PDB entry 7EJ3 | X-ray diffraction, 1.60 A resolution | chains A and B

# Chain A (and B)
Protein: GTP cyclohydrolase II
From: Rhodococcus wratislaviensis
Notes: chain B of this document is another copy of the same molecule, construct and numbering; everything in this record applies to it too
UniProt: A0A3D9R4E8 (A0A3D9R4E8_9NOCA); residues 3-425 here correspond to UniProt positions 1-423 (UniProt number = residue number - 2)
Amino-acid sequence (423 residues; each row starts with the number of its first residue):
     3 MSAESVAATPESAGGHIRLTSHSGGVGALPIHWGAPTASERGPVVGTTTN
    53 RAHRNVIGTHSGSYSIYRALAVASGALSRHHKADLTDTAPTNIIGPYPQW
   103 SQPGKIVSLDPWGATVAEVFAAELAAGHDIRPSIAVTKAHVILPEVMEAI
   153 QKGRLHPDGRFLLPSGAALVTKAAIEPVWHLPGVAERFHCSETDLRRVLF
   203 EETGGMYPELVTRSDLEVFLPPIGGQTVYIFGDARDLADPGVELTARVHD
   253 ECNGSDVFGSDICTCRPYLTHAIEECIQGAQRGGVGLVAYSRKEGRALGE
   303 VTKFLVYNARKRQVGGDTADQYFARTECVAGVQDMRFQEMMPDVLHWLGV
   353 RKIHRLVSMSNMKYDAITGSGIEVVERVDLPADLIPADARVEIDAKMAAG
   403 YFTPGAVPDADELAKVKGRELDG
Disordered / not traced: 3-26, 424-425 (chain B: 3-23, 425)
Differences from the reference sequence: conflict Asp89 (Asn87 in A0A3D9R4E8), Gln104 (Glu102 in A0A3D9R4E8)
Metal / ion sites: Zn2+: Cys254, Cys265, Cys267
Ligand contacts: diphosphate (DPO): Arg249, Val250, Asp252, Tyr270, Arg338, Ser360, Met361, Ser362, Lys365, Lys398, Tyr403

# Chain A / chain B interface
Residue-residue contacts - 220 pairs, chain A then chain B:
  Thr50(A) - Glu203(B)
  Thr50(A) - Glu204(B)  hydrogen bond
  Arg56(A) - Gly206(B)
  Thr61(A) - Glu204(B)
  Thr61(A) - Thr205(B)
  Thr61(A) - Gly206(B)
  Ser63(A) - Leu300(B)
  Ser65(A) - Pro224(B)
  Ser65(A) - Ile225(B)
  Tyr66(A) - Arg294(B)  hydrogen bond (side chain-backbone)
  Tyr66(A) - Lys295(B)
  Tyr66(A) - Glu296(B)  hydrogen bond (side chain-backbone)
  Tyr66(A) - Ala299(B)
  Tyr66(A) - Gly301(B)
  Ser67(A) - Thr205(B)
  Ile68(A) - Trp181(B)  hydrophobic
  Ile68(A) - Thr205(B)
  Ile68(A) - Ile225(B)  hydrophobic
  Tyr69(A) - Ile225(B)
  Tyr69(A) - Lys295(B)
  Tyr69(A) - Ala299(B)  hydrophobic
  Tyr69(A) - Met337(B)
  Tyr69(A) - Phe339(B)
  Arg70(A) - Glu204(B)  salt bridge
  Arg70(A) - Met337(B)
  Ala71(A) - Val200(B)
  Ala71(A) - Leu201(B)  hydrophobic
  Ala71(A) - Glu204(B)
  Leu72(A) - Trp181(B)  hydrophobic
  Leu72(A) - Leu197(B)  hydrophobic
  Leu72(A) - Phe339(B)  hydrophobic
  Ala73(A) - Phe339(B)  hydrophobic
  Val74(A) - Val200(B)  hydrophobic
  Val74(A) - Glu204(B)
  Ala75(A) - Val200(B)
  Ser76(A) - Phe190(B)
  Ser76(A) - Phe339(B)
  Ala78(A) - Val334(B)
  Leu79(A) - Ala332(B)
  Leu79(A) - Gly333(B)
  Leu79(A) - Val334(B)  hydrophobic
  Leu79(A) - Met337(B)  hydrophobic
  Arg81(A) - Glu204(B)
  His83(A) - Cys330(B)
  His83(A) - Val331(B)
  His83(A) - Ala332(B)
  His83(A) - Gly333(B)  hydrogen bond (side chain-backbone)
  Ala85(A) - Val331(B)
  Asp86(A) - Cys330(B)  hydrogen bond (backbone-backbone)
  Asp86(A) - Val331(B)
  Thr88(A) - Ala311(B)
  Asp89(A) - Asn310(B)
  Asp89(A) - Ala311(B)  hydrogen bond (backbone-backbone)
  Asp89(A) - Arg314(B)  hydrogen bond (backbone-side chain)
  Asp89(A) - Gln315(B)
  Thr90(A) - Leu307(B)
  Thr90(A) - Asn310(B)  hydrogen bond (backbone-side chain)
  Thr90(A) - Arg314(B)
  Ala91(A) - Asn310(B)  hydrogen bond (backbone-side chain)
  Ala91(A) - Arg314(B)  hydrogen bond (backbone-side chain)
  Pro92(A) - Arg314(B)  hydrogen bond (backbone-side chain)
  Thr93(A) - Asn310(B)
  Thr93(A) - Arg314(B)
  Thr93(A) - Leu423(B)
  Arg133(A) - Thr304(B)
  Pro134(A) - Val303(B)
  Pro134(A) - Leu307(B)  hydrophobic
  Ser135(A) - Val303(B)
  Ala137(A) - Val303(B)
  Ala137(A) - Phe306(B)  hydrophobic
  Ala137(A) - Leu307(B)  hydrophobic
  Val138(A) - Asn310(B)  hydrogen bond (backbone-side chain)
  Thr139(A) - Phe306(B)
  Thr139(A) - Asn310(B)  hydrogen bond
  Lys140(A) - Asp424(B)  salt bridge
  His142(A) - Gly261(B)
  His142(A) - Ser262(B)
  His142(A) - Asp263(B)  hydrogen bond (backbone-backbone)
  His142(A) - Arg421(B)
  Val143(A) - Phe260(B)
  Val143(A) - Gly261(B)
  Ile144(A) - Phe260(B)
  Ile144(A) - Gly261(B)  hydrogen bond (backbone-backbone)
  Leu145(A) - Val259(B)
  Leu145(A) - Phe260(B)
  Pro146(A) - Pro146(B)  hydrophobic
  Pro146(A) - Glu147(B)
  Glu147(A) - Pro146(B)
  Lys174(A) - Phe306(B)
  Ala176(A) - Glu302(B)
  Ala176(A) - Val303(B)
  Ala176(A) - Phe306(B)  hydrophobic
  Glu178(A) - Val303(B)
  Trp181(A) - Ile68(B)  hydrophobic
  Trp181(A) - Leu72(B)  hydrophobic
  Phe190(A) - Leu72(B)  hydrophobic
  Phe190(A) - Ser76(B)
  Leu197(A) - Leu72(B)  hydrophobic
  Val200(A) - Ala71(B)
  Val200(A) - Val74(B)  hydrophobic
  Val200(A) - Ala75(B)
  Leu201(A) - Ala71(B)  hydrophobic
  Glu203(A) - Thr50(B)
  Glu204(A) - Thr50(B)  hydrogen bond
  Glu204(A) - Thr61(B)
  Glu204(A) - Arg70(B)  salt bridge
  Glu204(A) - Ala71(B)
  Glu204(A) - Val74(B)
  Glu204(A) - Arg81(B)
  Thr205(A) - Thr61(B)
  Thr205(A) - Ile68(B)
  Thr205(A) - Tyr209(B)  hydrogen bond (backbone-side chain)
  Gly206(A) - Arg56(B)
  Gly206(A) - Thr61(B)
  Gly206(A) - Tyr209(B)
  Gly206(A) - Glu211(B)
  Met208(A) - Met208(B)  hydrophobic
  Met208(A) - Tyr209(B)
  Tyr209(A) - Thr205(B)  hydrogen bond (side chain-backbone)
  Tyr209(A) - Gly206(B)
  Tyr209(A) - Gly207(B)
  Tyr209(A) - Met208(B)
  Pro210(A) - Pro210(B)
  Pro224(A) - Ser65(B)
  Pro224(A) - Pro224(B)
  Ile225(A) - Ser65(B)
  Ile225(A) - Ile68(B)  hydrophobic
  Ile225(A) - Tyr69(B)
  Thr229(A) - Glu302(B)  hydrogen bond
  Tyr231(A) - Gly256(B)
  Tyr231(A) - Phe260(B)
  Asn255(A) - Tyr292(B)
  Asn255(A) - Arg294(B)
  Gly256(A) - Tyr231(B)
  Asp258(A) - Val259(B)
  Val259(A) - Leu145(B)
  Val259(A) - Asp258(B)
  Val259(A) - Val259(B)  hydrophobic
  Val259(A) - Arg268(B)  hydrogen bond (backbone-side chain)
  Val259(A) - Leu271(B)  hydrophobic
  Val259(A) - Tyr292(B)
  Phe260(A) - Val143(B)
  Phe260(A) - Ile144(B)
  Phe260(A) - Leu145(B)
  Phe260(A) - Tyr231(B)
  Phe260(A) - Ile275(B)  hydrophobic
  Phe260(A) - Tyr292(B)  hydrophobic
  Gly261(A) - His142(B)
  Gly261(A) - Val143(B)
  Gly261(A) - Ile144(B)  hydrogen bond (backbone-backbone)
  Ser262(A) - Ala141(B)
  Ser262(A) - His142(B)
  Asp263(A) - His142(B)  hydrogen bond (backbone-backbone)
  Arg268(A) - Val259(B)  hydrogen bond (side chain-backbone)
  Arg268(A) - Arg268(B)
  Leu271(A) - Val259(B)  hydrophobic
  Ile275(A) - Phe260(B)  hydrophobic
  Tyr292(A) - Asn255(B)
  Tyr292(A) - Val259(B)
  Tyr292(A) - Phe260(B)  hydrophobic
  Arg294(A) - Tyr66(B)  hydrogen bond (backbone-side chain)
  Arg294(A) - Asn255(B)
  Arg294(A) - Glu302(B)  salt bridge
  Lys295(A) - Tyr66(B)
  Lys295(A) - Tyr69(B)
  Glu296(A) - Tyr66(B)  hydrogen bond (backbone-side chain)
  Ala299(A) - Tyr66(B)
  Ala299(A) - Tyr69(B)  hydrophobic
  Leu300(A) - Ser63(B)
  Gly301(A) - Tyr66(B)
  Glu302(A) - Ala176(B)
  Glu302(A) - Thr229(B)  hydrogen bond
  Glu302(A) - Arg294(B)  salt bridge
  Val303(A) - Pro134(B)
  Val303(A) - Ser135(B)
  Val303(A) - Ala137(B)
  Val303(A) - Ala176(B)
  Val303(A) - Glu178(B)
  Thr304(A) - Arg133(B)
  Phe306(A) - Ala137(B)  hydrophobic
  Phe306(A) - Thr139(B)
  Phe306(A) - Lys174(B)
  Phe306(A) - Ala176(B)  hydrophobic
  Phe306(A) - Thr229(B)
  Leu307(A) - Thr90(B)
  Leu307(A) - Ala137(B)  hydrophobic
  Asn310(A) - Asp89(B)
  Asn310(A) - Thr90(B)  hydrogen bond (side chain-backbone)
  Asn310(A) - Ala91(B)  hydrogen bond (side chain-backbone)
  Asn310(A) - Thr93(B)
  Asn310(A) - Val138(B)  hydrogen bond (side chain-backbone)
  Asn310(A) - Thr139(B)  hydrogen bond
  Ala311(A) - Thr88(B)
  Ala311(A) - Asp89(B)  hydrogen bond (backbone-backbone)
  Arg314(A) - Asp89(B)  hydrogen bond (side chain-backbone)
  Arg314(A) - Thr90(B)
  Arg314(A) - Ala91(B)  hydrogen bond (side chain-backbone)
  Arg314(A) - Pro92(B)  hydrogen bond (side chain-backbone)
  Arg314(A) - Thr93(B)
  Gln315(A) - Asp89(B)
  Cys330(A) - His83(B)
  Cys330(A) - Asp86(B)  hydrogen bond (backbone-backbone)
  Val331(A) - His83(B)  hydrogen bond (backbone-side chain)
  Val331(A) - Ala85(B)
  Val331(A) - Asp86(B)
  Ala332(A) - Leu79(B)
  Ala332(A) - His83(B)
  Gly333(A) - Leu79(B)
  Gly333(A) - His83(B)  hydrogen bond (backbone-side chain)
  Val334(A) - Ala78(B)
  Val334(A) - Leu79(B)  hydrophobic
  Met337(A) - Tyr69(B)
  Met337(A) - Arg70(B)
  Met337(A) - Ala73(B)  hydrophobic
  Met337(A) - Leu79(B)  hydrophobic
  Phe339(A) - Tyr69(B)
  Phe339(A) - Leu72(B)  hydrophobic
  Phe339(A) - Ala73(B)  hydrophobic
  Phe339(A) - Ser76(B)
  Arg421(A) - His142(B)
Other interface residues (no listed pair), chain A (111 interface residues in all): Gly60, Leu87, Ile136, Ala141, Ala175, Ile177, Cys192, Gly207, Glu211, Phe221, Glu253, Val290, Tyr309, Glu329, Arg338, Leu423
Other interface residues (no listed pair), chain B (113 interface residues in all): Gly60, Ser67, Lys84, Leu87, Ile136, Ala175, Ile177, Val186, Cys192, Phe221, Glu253, Val290, Tyr309, Glu329, Arg338

# In short
The interface between chain A and chain B involves 111 residues on one side and 113 on the other; the contacts
include 37 hydrogen bonds and 5 salt bridges. Among the polar pairs are Arg70(A)-Glu204(B),
Lys140(A)-Asp424(B) and Arg294(A)-Glu302(B). Bound to chain A: diphosphate.
Both chains are GTP cyclohydrolase II (Rhodococcus wratislaviensis). Entry 7EJ3 (UTP cyclohydrolase) was
determined by X-ray diffraction.
